8YMZ - chains C and E of the 3 polymer chains in the assembly; structure by X-ray diffraction, 2.95 A resolution.

# Chain C
Molecule: 15-nt DNA strand
Source organism: Homo sapiens
Sequence (15 nucleotides; each row starts with the number of its first residue):
     1 TCACACATAC ACACT

# Chain E
Protein: Zinc finger and BTB domain-containing protein 43
Source organism: Homo sapiens
Reference sequence: O43298 (ZBT43_HUMAN); residues 372-453 here = UniProt positions 372-453
Chain sequence (82 residues; row label = number of the first residue in the row):
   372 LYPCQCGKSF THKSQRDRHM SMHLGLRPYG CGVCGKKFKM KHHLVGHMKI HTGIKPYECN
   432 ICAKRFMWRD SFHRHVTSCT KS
Not modelled in the structure: 451-453
UniProt features mapped onto this chain:
  - zinc finger: Tyr-373 to His-394 (C2H2-type 1), Tyr-400 to His-422 (C2H2-type 2), Tyr-428 to Cys-450 (C2H2-type 3)
  - modified residue: Thr-423 (Phosphothreonine)
Ion coordination: Zn2+ site 1: Cys-375, His-390, His-394; Zn2+ site 2: Cys-402, Cys-405, His-418, His-422; Zn2+ site 3: Cys-430, Cys-433, Cys-450

# Chain C / chain E interface
Contacting residue pairs (12):
  DC6(C) / His-383(E)  salt bridge to the phosphate
  DA7(C) / His-383(E)  phosphate contact
  DA7(C) / Lys-384(E)  phosphate contact
  DA7(C) / Ser-385(E)  hydrogen bond to the phosphate
  DT8(C) / Ser-385(E)  base contact
  DA9(C) / Lys-412(E)  phosphate contact
  DC10(C) / His-413(E)  base contact
  DA11(C) / His-413(E)  base contact
  DA11(C) / Arg-440(E)  sugar contact
  DC12(C) / Arg-440(E)  salt bridge to the phosphate
  DA13(C) / Arg-440(E)  salt bridge to the phosphate
  DC14(C) / Asp-441(E)  hydrogen bond to the base
Interface residues without a listed pair, chain C (10 interface residues in all): DT15

# Summary
10 residues of chain C and 7 residues of chain E are in contact, with 2 hydrogen bonds and 3 salt bridges.
Among the polar pairs are DC14(C)/Asp-441(E), DA7(C)/Ser-385(E) and DC6(C)/His-383(E). Cys-375(E), His-390(E)
and His-394(E) coordinate Zn2+ site 1.
Chain C is a 15-nt DNA strand and chain E is Zinc finger and BTB domain-containing protein 43, both from Homo
sapiens; the structure, Structure of ZBTB43 in complex with CACA containing B-form DNA, was determined by
X-ray diffraction.
